PDB entry 8SPO | electron microscopy, 2.98 A resolution | chains I and L of the 16 polymer chains in the assembly

[Chain I]
Protein: TIR domain-containing protein
Organism: Maribacter polysiphoniae
Reference sequence: A0A316E683 (A0A316E683_9FLAO); residue numbers follow UniProt; this construct covers 2-452
Chain sequence (451 residues; each row starts with the number of its first residue):
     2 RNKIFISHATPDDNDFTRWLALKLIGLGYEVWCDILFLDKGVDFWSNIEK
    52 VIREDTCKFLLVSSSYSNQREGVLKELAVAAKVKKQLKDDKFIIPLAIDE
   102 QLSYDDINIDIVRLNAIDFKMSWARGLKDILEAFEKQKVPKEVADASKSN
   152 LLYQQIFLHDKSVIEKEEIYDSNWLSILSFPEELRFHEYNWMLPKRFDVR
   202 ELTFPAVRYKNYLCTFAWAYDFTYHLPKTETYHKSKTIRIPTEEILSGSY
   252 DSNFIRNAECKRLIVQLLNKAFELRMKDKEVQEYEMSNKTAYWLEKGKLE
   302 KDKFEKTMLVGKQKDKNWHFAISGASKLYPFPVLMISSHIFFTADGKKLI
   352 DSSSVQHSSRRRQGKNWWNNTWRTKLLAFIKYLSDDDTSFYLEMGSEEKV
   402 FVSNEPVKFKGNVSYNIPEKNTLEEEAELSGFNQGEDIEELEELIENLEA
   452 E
Disordered / not traced: 157-168, 187-199, 218-240, 421-452
Ligand contacts: NAD (nicotinamide-adenine-dinucleotide): His-9, Ala-10, Thr-11, Asp-35, Leu-39, Phe-45, Trp-46, Ile-49, Arg-71, Glu-77
What the authors report for this chain:
  - catalytic residues: Asp-35, Glu-77
  - binding site for NAD: His-9, Phe-45, Trp-46, Arg-71, Tyr-105, Asn-116
  - mutagenesis - F45A/W46A, Y105A, N116W: decreased catalytic activity on NAD
  - mutagenesis - G42R/D44R, D106R/D111R/V113R, V113R: abolished catalytic activity

[Chain L]
Protein: Piwi domain-containing protein
Organism: Maribacter polysiphoniae
Reference sequence: A0A316E3U6 (A0A316E3U6_9FLAO); numbering as in UniProt (aligned over 1-507)
Chain sequence (507 residues; each row starts with the number of its first residue):
     1 MKELIYIEEPKILFAHGQKCTDARDGLALFGPLNNLYGIKSGVIGTKQGL
    51 KIFRDYLDHIQKPIYNSNSITRPMFPGFEAVFDCKWESTGITFKEVTNED
   101 IGKFLYNSSTHKRTYDLVSLFIDKIISANKNEDENVDVWFVIVPDEIYKY
   151 CRPNSVLPKEMVQTKALMSKSKAKSFRYEPSLFPDINIELKEQEKEAETY
   201 NYDAQFHDQFKARLLKHTIPTQIFRESTLAWRDFKNAFGLPIRDFSKIEG
   251 HLAWTISTAAFYKAGGKPWKLSDVRNGVCYLGLVYKKVEKSKNPRNACCA
   301 AQMFLDNGDGTVFKGEVGPWYNPKNGQYHLEPKEAKALLSQSLQSYKEQI
   351 GEYPKEVFIHAKTRFNHQEWDAFLEVTPKETNLVGVTISKTKPLKLYKTE
   401 GDYTILRGNAYVVNERSAFLWTVGYVPKIQTALSMEVPNPLFIEINKGEA
   451 DIKQVLKDILSLTKLNYNACIFADGEPVTLRFADKIGEILTASTDIKTPP
   501 LAFKYYI
Disordered / not traced: 159-196
Metal / ion sites: Mg2+: Asn-468, Ile-507 (shared with 2 residues of chain J)

[Interface between chain I and chain L]
Residue-residue contacts - 63 pairs, chain I then chain L:
  Lys-24(I) with Leu-29(L)
  Trp-124(I) with Gln-18(L)
  Ser-148(I) with Tyr-65(L)
  Lys-149(I) with Tyr-65(L)
  Leu-152(I) with Tyr-65(L), hydrophobic
  Gln-155(I) with Ser-69(L)
  Gln-156(I) with Asp-25(L); Ala-28(L); Leu-29(L)
  Glu-169(I) with Lys-398(L), salt bridge
  Ile-170(I) with Thr-399(L), hydrogen bond (backbone-side chain)
  Tyr-171(I) with Leu-4(L), hydrophobic; Tyr-397(L); Lys-398(L); Ile-405(L), hydrophobic; Asn-409(L)
  Asp-172(I) with Lys-395(L); Leu-396(L); Tyr-397(L), hydrogen bond (backbone-backbone); Thr-399(L)
  Ser-173(I) with Lys-395(L); Leu-396(L)
  Asn-174(I) with Pro-393(L), hydrogen bond (side chain-backbone); Leu-394(L); Lys-395(L), hydrogen bond (side chain-backbone)
  Trp-175(I) with Pro-393(L); Leu-394(L)
  Tyr-330(I) with Lys-392(L); Ser-417(L), hydrogen bond
  Pro-331(I) with Val-413(L), hydrophobic
  Phe-332(I) with Lys-2(L)
  Arg-361(I) with Glu-436(L), salt bridge
  Arg-362(I) with Glu-436(L), salt bridge
  Trp-369(I) with Asp-402(L)
  Asn-370(I) with Tyr-397(L); Lys-398(L), hydrogen bond (side chain-backbone); Asp-402(L); Tyr-403(L), hydrogen bond (side chain-backbone)
  Asn-371(I) with Gly-401(L), hydrogen bond (side chain-backbone)
  Trp-373(I) with Tyr-397(L), hydrophobic
  Arg-374(I) with Tyr-397(L); Lys-398(L); Thr-399(L)
  Val-408(I) with Lys-2(L)
  Lys-409(I) with Met-1(L); Lys-2(L), hydrogen bond (backbone-backbone)
  Phe-410(I) with Met-1(L); Lys-2(L); Leu-4(L), hydrophobic; Leu-396(L), hydrophobic; Tyr-411(L), hydrophobic
  Lys-411(I) with Met-1(L); Lys-2(L), hydrogen bond (backbone-backbone); Glu-3(L); Leu-4(L), hydrogen bond (backbone-backbone)
  Val-414(I) with Tyr-6(L), hydrophobic
  Tyr-416(I) with Lys-398(L), hydrogen bond; Tyr-403(L); Thr-404(L), hydrogen bond (side chain-backbone); Leu-406(L), hydrophobic; Tyr-425(L), hydrophobic
  Pro-419(I) with Tyr-425(L); Gln-430(L)
Other interface residues (no listed pair), chain I (39 interface residues in all): Trp-20, Met-336, Ser-338, Leu-377, Gly-412, Ser-415, Ile-418, Glu-420
Other interface residues (no listed pair), chain L (38 interface residues in all): His-16, Phe-419, Pro-427, Met-435, Val-437, Phe-442

[Summary]
39 residues of chain I face 38 of chain L across their interface; the contacts include 13 hydrogen bonds and 3
salt bridges. Polar pairs include Glu-169(I)/Lys-398(L), Arg-361(I)/Glu-436(L) and Arg-362(I)/Glu-436(L). From
the paper: catalytic residues Asp-35(I) and Glu-77(I); F45A/W46A, Y105A and N116W of chain I reduce catalytic
activity on NAD; 6 substitutions were tested in all.
Chain I is TIR domain-containing protein and chain L is Piwi domain-containing protein, both from Maribacter
polysiphoniae; the structure, Tetramerized activation of MapSPARTA bound with NAD+, was determined by electron
microscopy, deposited together with 8FEX, 8FFI, 8SP0, 8SP3 and 8SQU.
